PDB entry 4ELY | X-ray diffraction, 1.93 A resolution | chains A and C of the 4 polymer chains in the assembly

Chain A:
Molecule: DNA gyrase subunit A
From: Shigella flexneri
Notes: EC 5.99.1.3
UniProt: P0AES5 (GYRA_SHIFL); residue numbers follow UniProt; this construct covers 363-497
Sequence (156 residues; each row starts with the number of its first residue):
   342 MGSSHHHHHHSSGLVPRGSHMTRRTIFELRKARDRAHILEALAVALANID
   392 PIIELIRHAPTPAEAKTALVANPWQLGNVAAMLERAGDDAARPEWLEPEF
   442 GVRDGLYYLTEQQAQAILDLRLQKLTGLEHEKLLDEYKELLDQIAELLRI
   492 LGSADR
Not modelled in the structure: 342-362
Construct notes: initiating methionine (342); expression tag (343-362)

Chain C:
Molecule: CcdB
From: Aliivibrio fischeri
UniProt: Q84B82 (Q84B82_VIBFI); residues 1-105 here = UniProt positions 1-105
Sequence (105 residues; row label = number of the first residue in the row):
     1 MSQFTLYKNKDKSSAKTYPYFVDVQSDLLDNLNTRLVIPLTPIELLDKKA
    51 PSHLCPTIHIDEGDFIMLTQQMTSVPVKILSEPVNELSTFRNEIIAAIDF
   101 LITGI
Not modelled in the structure: 1, 45-50

Chain A / chain C interface:
Residue-residue contacts (12):
  Arg376(A) - His53(C)
  Arg376(A) - Phe100(C)
  Arg376(A) - Gly104(C)  hydrogen bond (side chain-backbone)
  Arg376(A) - Ile105(C)  hydrogen bond (side chain-backbone)
  Ile379(A) - Gly104(C)
  Leu383(A) - Ile105(C)  hydrophobic
  Ala457(A) - Ile105(C)
  Asp460(A) - Thr103(C)
  Arg462(A) - Ile95(C)
  Arg462(A) - Asp99(C)  salt bridge
  Gln464(A) - Asn92(C)  hydrogen bond
  Lys465(A) - Ile105(C)
Also at the interface, not in a pair above, chain A (10 interface residues in all): Leu380, Leu461

In short:
The interface between chain A and chain C involves 10 residues on one side and 8 on the other; the contacts
include 3 hydrogen bonds and 1 salt bridge. Polar contacts include Arg462(A)-Asp99(C), Arg376(A)-Gly104(C) and
Arg376(A)-Ile105(C).
Chain A is DNA gyrase subunit A (Shigella flexneri) and chain C is CcdB (Aliivibrio fischeri); the structure,
Ccdbvfi:gyra14ec, was determined by X-ray diffraction together with 4ELZ from the same study.
